Entry 8ACL (X-ray diffraction, 1.40 A resolution); this record covers chain A.

[Chain A]
Protein: 3C-like proteinase nsp5
Organism: Severe acute respiratory syndrome coronavirus 2
Notes: EC 3.4.22.69
UniProtKB: P0DTD1 (R1AB_SARS2); residues 1-306 here correspond to UniProt positions 3264-3569 (UniProt number = residue number + 3263)
Chain sequence (306 residues; each row starts with the number of its first residue):
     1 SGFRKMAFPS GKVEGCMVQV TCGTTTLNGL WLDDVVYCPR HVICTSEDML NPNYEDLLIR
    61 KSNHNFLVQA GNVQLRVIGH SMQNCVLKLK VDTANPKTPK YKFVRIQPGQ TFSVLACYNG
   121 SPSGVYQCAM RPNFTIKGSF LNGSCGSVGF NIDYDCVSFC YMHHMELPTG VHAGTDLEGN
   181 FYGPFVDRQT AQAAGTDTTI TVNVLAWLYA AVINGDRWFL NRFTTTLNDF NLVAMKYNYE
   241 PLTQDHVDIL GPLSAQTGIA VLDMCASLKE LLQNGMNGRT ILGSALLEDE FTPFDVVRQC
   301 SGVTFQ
Unresolved in the structure: 302-306
Small-molecule neighbours: LQL ((2S)-1-(3,4-dichlorophenyl)-4-pyridin-3-ylcarbonyl-N-(thiophen-2-ylmethyl)piperazine-2-carboxamide): His-41, Met-49, Tyr-54, Phe-140, Leu-141, Asn-142, Gly-143, Ser-144, Cys-145, His-163, His-164, Met-165, Glu-166, His-172, Val-186, Asp-187, Arg-188, Gln-189, Gln-192
Curated features (UniProtKB/Swiss-Prot):
  - active site: His-41 (For 3CL-PRO activity), Cys-145 (Nucleophile)
  - site: Gln-306 (Cleavage)
  - cross-link (Glycyl lysine isopeptide (Lys-Gly)): Lys-5 (interchain with G-Cter in ubiquitin), Lys-90 (interchain with G-Cter in ubiquitin)
What the authors report for this chain:
  - binding site for LQL: His-41, His-163, Glu-166
  - catalytic residues: His-41, Cys-145 (citing earlier work)

[In short]
Chain A binds compound LQL. From UniProt: active-site residues His-41 and Cys-145. From the paper: catalytic
residues His-41 and Cys-145; a binding site for LQL at His-41, His-163 and Glu-166.
Chain A is 3C-like proteinase nsp5 (Severe acute respiratory syndrome coronavirus 2); the structure, Crystal
structure of SARS-CoV-2 main protease (MPro) in complex with the non-covalent inhibitor GC-14, was determined
by X-ray diffraction, deposited together with 8ACD.
